Entry 8BFZ (electron microscopy, 2.80 A resolution); this record covers chains A and B.

Chain A (and B):
Name: Amyloid-beta precursor protein
Organism: Homo sapiens
Notes: chain B of this document is another copy of the same molecule, construct and numbering; everything in this record applies to it too
UniProt: P05067 (A4_HUMAN); residues 1-42 here correspond to UniProt positions 672-713 (UniProt number = residue number + 671)
Chain sequence (42 residues; each row starts with the number of its first residue):
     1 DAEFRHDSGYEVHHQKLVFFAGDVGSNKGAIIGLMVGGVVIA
Disordered / not traced: 1-11
Construct notes: engineered mutation Gly22 (Glu693 in P05067)

Interface between chain A and chain B:
Pairs across the interface (3):
  Lys28(A) - Lys28(B)  hydrogen bond (backbone-side chain)
  Lys28(A) - Ala42(B)  hydrogen bond (side chain-backbone)
  Ala42(A) - Lys28(B)  hydrogen bond (backbone-side chain)
From the paper, about this interface:
  - interface residues, chain A: Ala42(A)

Summary:
Chain A and chain B each contribute 2 residues to their interface, with 3 hydrogen bonds. Polar contacts
include Lys28(A)-Lys28(B) and Lys28(A)-Ala42(B). From the paper: the interface residue Ala42(A).
Chain A and chain B are both Amyloid-beta precursor protein (Homo sapiens); the structure, Amyloid-beta 42
filaments extracted from the human brain with Arctic mutation (E22G) of Alzheimer's disease | ..., was
determined by electron microscopy together with 8BG0 and 8BG9 from the same study.
